PDB entry 4XD7 | X-ray diffraction, 3.90 A resolution | chains B and F of the 8 polymer chains in the assembly

# Chain B
Protein: ATP synthase subunit alpha
Organism: Bacillus sp. PS3
Notes: EC 3.6.3.14
UniProt: Q5KUJ1 (ATPA_GEOKA); numbering as in UniProt (aligned over 1-502)
Amino-acid sequence (502 residues; each row starts with the number of its first residue):
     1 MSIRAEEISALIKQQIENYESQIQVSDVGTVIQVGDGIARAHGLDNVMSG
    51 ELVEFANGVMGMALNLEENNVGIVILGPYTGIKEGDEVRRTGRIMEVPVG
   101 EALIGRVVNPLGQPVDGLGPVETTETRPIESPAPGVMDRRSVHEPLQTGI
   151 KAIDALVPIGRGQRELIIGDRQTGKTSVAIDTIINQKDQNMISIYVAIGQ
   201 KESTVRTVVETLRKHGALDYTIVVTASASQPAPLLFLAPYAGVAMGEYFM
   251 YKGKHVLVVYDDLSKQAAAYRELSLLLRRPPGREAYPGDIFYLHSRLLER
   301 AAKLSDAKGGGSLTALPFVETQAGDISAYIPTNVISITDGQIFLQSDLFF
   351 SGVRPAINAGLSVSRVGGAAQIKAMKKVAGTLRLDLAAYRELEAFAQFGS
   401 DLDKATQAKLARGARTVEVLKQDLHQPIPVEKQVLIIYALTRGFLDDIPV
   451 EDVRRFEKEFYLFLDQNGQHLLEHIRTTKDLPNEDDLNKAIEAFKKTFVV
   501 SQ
Disordered / not traced: 1-25, 303-305, 312, 340, 367-368, 378-412, 428, 440-443, 483-486, 500-502
Construct notes: conflict Ser193 (Cys in Q5KUJ1), Lys254 (Gln in Q5KUJ1), Phe463 (Trp in Q5KUJ1)
Modified / non-standard residues: Mse1 (selenomethionine); Mse48, Mse60, Mse62, Mse95, Mse137, Mse191, Mse245, Mse250, Mse375 (selenomethionine; parent Met)
Curated features (UniProtKB/Swiss-Prot):
  - binding site (ATP): Gly169 to Thr176
  - site: Ser362 (Required for activity)

# Chain F
Protein: ATP synthase subunit beta
Organism: Bacillus sp. PS3
Notes: EC 3.6.3.14
UniProt: Q5KUJ3 (ATPB_GEOKA); residue numbers follow UniProt; this construct covers 2-473
Amino-acid sequence (483 residues; numbered -9 to 473; the number before each row is that of its first residue; numbers below 1 keep their minus sign (Mse-9 is residue -9)):
    -9 MHHHHHHHHHHTRGRVIQVMGPVVDVKFENGHLPAIYNALKIQHKARNEN
    41 EVDIDLTLEVALHLGDDTVRTIAMASTDGLIRGMEVIDTGAPISVPVGEV
    91 TLGRVFNVLGEPIDLEGDIPADARRDPIHRPAPKFEELATEVEILETGIK
   141 VVDLLAPYIKGGKIGLFGGAGVGKTVLIQELIHNIAQEHGGISVFAGVGE
   191 RTREGNDLYHEMKDSGVISKTAMVFGQMNEPPGARMRVALTGLTMAEYFR
   241 DEQGQDVLLFIDNIFRFTQAGSEVSALLGRMPSAVGYQPTLATEMGQLQE
   291 RITSTAKGSITSIQAIYVPADDYTDPAPATTFSHLDATTNLERKLAEMGI
   341 YPAVDPLASTSRALAPEIVGEEHYQVARKVQQTLQRYKELQDIIAILGMD
   391 ELSDEDKLVVHRARRIQFFLSQNFHVAEQFTGQPGSYVPVKETVRGFKEI
   441 LEGKYDHLPEDAFRLVGRIEEVVEKAKAMGVEV
Disordered / not traced: -9 to 3, 19, 25, 244, 471-473
Construct notes: initiating methionine (-9); expression tag (-8 to 1)
Modified / non-standard residues: Mse-9 (selenomethionine); Mse10, Mse64, Mse74, Mse202, Mse213, Mse218, Mse226, Mse235, Mse271, Mse285, Mse338, Mse389, Mse469 (selenomethionine; parent Met)
Curated features (UniProtKB/Swiss-Prot):
  - binding site (ATP): Gly158 to Thr165
Small-molecule neighbours: ADP (adenosine-5'-diphosphate): Gly159, Ala160, Gly161, Val162, Gly163, Lys164, Thr165, Val166, Arg191, Tyr341, Gln412, Phe414, Phe420

# Interface between chain B and chain F
Pairs across the interface (78):
  Gly43(B) - Arg72(F)  hydrogen bond (backbone-side chain)
  Leu44(B) - Arg72(F)  hydrogen bond (backbone-side chain)
  Asp45(B) - Ile71(F)
  Asp45(B) - Arg72(F)
  Asn46(B) - Ile71(F)
  Val47(B) - Leu70(F)
  Val47(B) - Ile71(F)
  Val47(B) - Arg72(F)
  Mse48(B) - Asn40(F)
  Mse48(B) - Glu41(F)
  Mse48(B) - Gly69(F)
  Mse48(B) - Leu70(F)
  Mse48(B) - Ile71(F)  hydrophobic
  Ser49(B) - Val9(F)
  Ser49(B) - Thr67(F)  hydrogen bond (side chain-backbone)
  Ser49(B) - Asp68(F)
  Ser49(B) - Gly69(F)  hydrogen bond (backbone-backbone)
  Ser49(B) - Leu70(F)  hydrogen bond (backbone-backbone)
  Asn65(B) - Val9(F)
  Asn65(B) - Mse10(F)
  Leu66(B) - Gln8(F)
  Leu66(B) - Val9(F)  hydrogen bond (backbone-backbone)
  Glu67(B) - Ile7(F)
  Glu67(B) - Gln8(F)
  Glu67(B) - Arg72(F)  hydrogen bond (backbone-side chain)
  Glu68(B) - Ile7(F)
  Glu68(B) - Gln8(F)
  Glu68(B) - Arg72(F)
  Asn70(B) - Arg72(F)
  Val71(B) - Arg72(F)
  Val136(B) - Gly195(F)
  Val136(B) - Asn196(F)
  Mse137(B) - Ile103(F)
  Mse137(B) - Asp104(F)
  Mse137(B) - Tyr199(F)
  Arg139(B) - Asn196(F)
  Pro280(B) - Ala266(F)  hydrophobic
  Pro281(B) - Gly276(F)
  Gly282(B) - Val275(F)
  Arg283(B) - Val275(F)  hydrogen bond (backbone-backbone)
  Arg283(B) - Pro309(F)
  Arg283(B) - Asp312(F)  salt bridge
  Arg283(B) - Asp315(F)  salt bridge
  Gly288(B) - Ser262(F)
  Gly288(B) - Glu263(F)
  Asp289(B) - Glu263(F)
  Phe291(B) - Arg256(F)
  Phe291(B) - Gln259(F)
  Tyr292(B) - Mse218(F)
  Tyr292(B) - Asn219(F)
  Tyr292(B) - Glu220(F)
  Tyr292(B) - Pro221(F)
  Tyr292(B) - Glu263(F)
  Ser295(B) - Mse218(F)  hydrogen bond (side chain-backbone)
  Arg296(B) - Mse218(F)
  Arg296(B) - Asn219(F)
  Glu299(B) - Thr192(F)  hydrogen bond
  Glu299(B) - Mse218(F)
  Ser327(B) - Ala310(F)
  Ser327(B) - Arg333(F)
  Thr332(B) - Ala160(F)
  Thr332(B) - Tyr307(F)  hydrogen bond (backbone-side chain)
  Thr332(B) - Ala310(F)
  Thr332(B) - Asp311(F)
  Thr332(B) - Arg333(F)
  Asn333(B) - Tyr307(F)
  Ile335(B) - Ala160(F)  hydrophobic
  Ile335(B) - Arg191(F)
  Ser336(B) - Arg191(F)  hydrogen bond (backbone-side chain)
  Ser336(B) - Mse218(F)
  Ser336(B) - Arg256(F)
  Ser336(B) - Tyr307(F)
  Ile337(B) - Arg191(F)
  Ile337(B) - Mse218(F)
  Asp339(B) - Arg193(F)  salt bridge
  Leu361(B) - Glu337(F)
  Ser364(B) - Phe420(F)
  Arg365(B) - Phe420(F)
Other interface residues (no listed pair), chain B (48 interface residues in all): Gly50, Leu64, Arg90, Thr91, Gly92, Pro134, Ser141, Arg164, Ala328, Tyr329, Thr338
Other interface residues (no listed pair), chain F (48 interface residues in all): Gly11, Val42, Gly161, Glu190, His200, Arg225, Pro272

# Summary
The chain B/chain F interface involves 48 residues from each chain; the contacts include 12 hydrogen bonds and
3 salt bridges. Among the polar pairs are Arg283(B)-Asp312(F), Arg283(B)-Asp315(F) and Asp339(B)-Arg193(F).
Bound to chain F: ADP.
Chain B is ATP synthase subunit alpha and chain F is ATP synthase subunit beta, both from Bacillus sp. PS3;
the structure, Structure of thermophilic F1-ATPase inhibited by epsilon subunit, was determined by X-ray
diffraction.
